1L46 - chain A; structure by X-ray diffraction, 1.70 A resolution.

== Chain A ==
Name: T4 lysozyme
Source organism: Enterobacteria phage T4
Notes: EC 3.2.1.17
UniProt: P00720 (LYS_BPT4); residue numbers follow UniProt; this construct covers 1-164
Chain sequence (164 residues; row label = number of the first residue in the row):
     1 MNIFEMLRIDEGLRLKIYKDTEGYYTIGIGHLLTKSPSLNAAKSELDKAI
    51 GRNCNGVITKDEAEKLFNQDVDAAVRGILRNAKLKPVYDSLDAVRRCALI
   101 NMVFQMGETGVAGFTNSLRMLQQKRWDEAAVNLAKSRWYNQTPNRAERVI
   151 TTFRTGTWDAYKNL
Construct notes: engineered mutation E147 (Lys in P00720)
Swiss-Prot annotation at these positions:
  - active site (Proton donor/acceptor): E11, D20
  - binding site (substrate): L32, F104, S117, N132

== In short ==
Curated annotation (UniProt) lists active-site residues E11 and D20 and 4 substrate-binding residues.
Chain A is T4 lysozyme (Enterobacteria phage T4); the structure, Cumulative site-directed charge-change
replacements in bacteriophage T4 lysozyme suggest that long-range electrostatic interactions contribute little
to ..., was determined by X-ray diffraction (same publication as 1L42, 1L43, 1L44, 1L45 and 1L47).
